Entry 9QAJ (electron microscopy, 2.95 A resolution); this record covers chains B and I of the 14 polymer chains in the assembly.

Chain B:
Protein: Histone H4
Source organism: Xenopus laevis
Reference sequence: P62799 (H4_XENLA); residues 1-102 here correspond to UniProt positions 2-103 (UniProt number = residue number + 1)
Chain sequence (102 residues; row label = number of the first residue in the row):
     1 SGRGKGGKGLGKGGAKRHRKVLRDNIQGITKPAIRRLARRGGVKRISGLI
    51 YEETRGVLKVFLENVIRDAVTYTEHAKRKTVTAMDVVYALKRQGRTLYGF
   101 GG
Not modelled in the structure: 1-23
UniProt features mapped onto this chain:
  - DNA-binding region: Lys16 to Lys20
  - modified residue: Ser1 (N-acetylserine), Arg3 (Asymmetric dimethylarginine), Lys5 (N6-(2-hydroxyisobutyryl)lysine), Lys8 (N6-(2-hydroxyisobutyryl)lysine), Lys12 (N6-(2-hydroxyisobutyryl)lysine), Lys16 (N6-(2-hydroxyisobutyryl)lysine), Lys20 (N6,N6,N6-trimethyllysine), Lys31 (N6-(2-hydroxyisobutyryl)lysine), Lys44 (N6-(2-hydroxyisobutyryl)lysine), Ser47 (Phosphoserine), Tyr51 (Phosphotyrosine), Lys59 (N6-(2-hydroxyisobutyryl)lysine), Lys77 (N6-(2-hydroxyisobutyryl)lysine), Lys79 (N6-(2-hydroxyisobutyryl)lysine), Tyr88 (Phosphotyrosine), Lys91 (N6-(2-hydroxyisobutyryl)lysine)
  - cross-link (Glycyl lysine isopeptide (Lys-Gly)): Lys31 (interchain with G-Cter in UFM1), Lys91 (interchain with G-Cter in ubiquitin)

Chain I:
Molecule: 601 DNA
Source organism: Homo sapiens
Sequence (145 nucleotides; numbered -72 to 72; the number before each row is that of its first residue; numbers below 1 keep their minus sign (DA-72 is residue -72)):
   -72 ATCGATGTATATATCTGACACGTGCCTGGAGACTAGGGAGTAATCCCCTT
   -22 GGCGGTTAAAACGCGGGGGACAGCGCGTACGTGCGTTTAAGCGGTGCTAG
    28 AGCTGTCTACGACCAATTGAGCGGCCTCGGCACCGGGATTCTGAT

How chain B and chain I interact:
Residue-residue contacts (7):
  Thr30(B) - DA-13(I)  hydrogen bond to the phosphate
  Thr30(B) - DA-12(I)  hydrogen bond to the phosphate
  Pro32(B) - DA-13(I)  phosphate contact
  Pro32(B) - DA-12(I)  phosphate contact
  Arg36(B) - DA-13(I)  salt bridge to the phosphate
  Arg45(B) - DG-4(I)  sugar contact
  Arg45(B) - DA-3(I)  salt bridge to the phosphate
Other interface residues (no listed pair), chain B (6 interface residues in all): Lys31, Lys77
Other interface residues (no listed pair), chain I (5 interface residues in all): DG-33

Overview:
Chain B and chain I form an interface of 6 and 5 residues respectively; the contacts include 2 hydrogen bonds
and 2 salt bridges. Polar contacts include Thr30(B)-DA-13(I), Thr30(B)-DA-12(I) and Arg36(B)-DA-13(I). UniProt
lists a DNA-binding region on chain B.
Here chain B is Histone H4 (Xenopus laevis) and chain I is 601 DNA (Homo sapiens). Entry 9QAJ (Structure of
the nucleosome-bound human BCL7A) was determined by electron microscopy.
